PDB entry 3U4N | X-ray diffraction, 1.98 A resolution | chains A and B

[Chain A]
Name: Insulin A chain
Source organism: Homo sapiens
UniProt: P01308 (INS_HUMAN); residues 1-21 here correspond to UniProt positions 90-110 (UniProt number = residue number + 89)
Sequence (21 residues; row label = number of the first residue in the row):
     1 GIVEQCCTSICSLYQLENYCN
Disulfides: Cys6-Cys11

[Chain B]
Name: Insulin B chain
Source organism: Homo sapiens
UniProt: P01308 (INS_HUMAN); residues 1-29 here correspond to UniProt positions 25-53 (UniProt number = residue number + 24)
Sequence (29 residues; each row starts with the number of its first residue):
     1 FVNQHLCGSHLVEALYLVCGERGFCYTPK
Disulfides: Cys25 forms a disulfide with the same residue of a neighbouring copy of this chain
Construct notes: engineered mutation Cys25 (Phe49 in P01308)

[Interface between chain A and chain B]
Contacting residue pairs (37; chain A residue first):
  Ile2(A) with Leu11(B), hydrophobic; Leu15(B), hydrophobic
  Val3(A) with Pro28(B)
  Cys6(A) with Gln4(B); His5(B); Leu6(B), hydrogen bond (backbone-backbone); Leu11(B), hydrophobic
  Cys7(A) with His5(B), hydrogen bond (backbone-side chain); Leu6(B); Cys7(B), disulfide
  Thr8(A) with His5(B)
  Ser9(A) with His5(B)
  Ile10(A) with Asn3(B); Gln4(B); His5(B)
  Cys11(A) with Val2(B); Asn3(B); Gln4(B), hydrogen bond (backbone-backbone); Leu6(B), hydrophobic
  Ser12(A) with Val2(B)
  Leu13(A) with Val2(B); Val18(B), hydrophobic
  Leu16(A) with Val2(B), hydrophobic; Leu11(B), hydrophobic; Leu15(B), hydrophobic
  Glu17(A) with Val18(B); Arg22(B), salt bridge
  Tyr19(A) with Leu15(B), hydrophobic; Phe24(B); Cys25(B), hydrogen bond (backbone-backbone)
  Cys20(A) with Cys19(B), disulfide; Arg22(B); Gly23(B); Phe24(B), hydrophobic
  Asn21(A) with Arg22(B), hydrogen bond (side chain-backbone); Gly23(B), hydrogen bond (backbone-backbone); Phe24(B)
Other interface residues (no listed pair), chain B (18 interface residues in all): Ala14, Tyr26, Thr27
Cross-chain cystine bridges: Cys7(A)-Cys7(B), Cys20(A)-Cys19(B)

[Summary]
15 residues of chain A and 18 residues of chain B are in contact, with 2 disulfide bonds, 6 hydrogen bonds and
1 salt bridge. Polar pairs include Glu17(A)-Arg22(B), Cys7(A)-His5(B) and Asn21(A)-Arg22(B).
Here chain A is Insulin A chain and chain B is Insulin B chain, both from Homo sapiens. Entry 3U4N (A novel
covalently linked insulin dimer) was determined by X-ray diffraction.
